1BR4 - chains A and B; structure by X-ray diffraction, 3.62 A resolution.

== Chain A ==
Name: Myosin
Organism: Gallus gallus
Notes: EC 3.6.1.32; fragment: chains a, c, e, g, motor domain, chains b, d, f, h, essential light
UniProtKB: P10587 (MYH11_CHICK); residues 3-819 here correspond to UniProt positions 2-818 (UniProt number = residue number - 1)
Chain sequence (820 residues; row label = number of the first residue in the row):
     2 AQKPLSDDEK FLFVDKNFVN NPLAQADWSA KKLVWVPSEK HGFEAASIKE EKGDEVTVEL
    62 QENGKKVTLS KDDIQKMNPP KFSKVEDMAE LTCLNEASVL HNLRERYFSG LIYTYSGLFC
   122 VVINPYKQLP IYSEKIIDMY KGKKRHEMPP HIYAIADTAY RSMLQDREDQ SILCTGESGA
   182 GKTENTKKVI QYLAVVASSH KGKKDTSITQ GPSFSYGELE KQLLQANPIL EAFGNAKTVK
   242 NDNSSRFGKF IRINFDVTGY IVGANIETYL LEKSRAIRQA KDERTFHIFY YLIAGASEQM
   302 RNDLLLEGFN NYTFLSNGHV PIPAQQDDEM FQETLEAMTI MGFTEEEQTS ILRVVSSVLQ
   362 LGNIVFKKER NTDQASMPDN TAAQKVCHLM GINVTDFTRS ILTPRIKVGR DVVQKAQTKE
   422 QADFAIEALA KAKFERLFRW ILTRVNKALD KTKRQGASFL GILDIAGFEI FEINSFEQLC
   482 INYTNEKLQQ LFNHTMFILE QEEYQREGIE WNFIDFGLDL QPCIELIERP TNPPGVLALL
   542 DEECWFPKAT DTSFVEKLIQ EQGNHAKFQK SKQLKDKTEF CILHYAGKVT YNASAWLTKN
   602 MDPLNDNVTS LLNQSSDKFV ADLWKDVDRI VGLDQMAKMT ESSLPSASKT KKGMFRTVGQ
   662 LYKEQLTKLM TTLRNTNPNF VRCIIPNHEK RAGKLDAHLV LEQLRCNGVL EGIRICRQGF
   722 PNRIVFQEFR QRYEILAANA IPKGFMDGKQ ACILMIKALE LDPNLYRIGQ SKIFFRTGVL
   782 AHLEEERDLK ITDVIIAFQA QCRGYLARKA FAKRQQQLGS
Not modelled in the structure: 201-212, 452-457, 635-655
Ion coordination: Mg2+: T184, S246 (together with ADP, beryllium trifluoride)
Ligand contacts: ADP / beryllium trifluoride: N125, P126, Y127, K128, Y133, E178, S179, G180, A181, G182, K183, T184, E185, N242, N244, S245, S246, A467, G468
From the paper describing this entry:
  - binding site for beryllium trifluoride: G468

== Chain B ==
Name: Myosin
Organism: Gallus gallus
Notes: EC 3.6.1.32; fragment: chains a, c, e, g, motor domain, chains b, d, f, h, essential light
UniProtKB: P02607 (MLES_CHICK); residue numbers follow UniProt; this construct covers 1-150
Chain sequence (150 residues; row label = number of the first residue in the row):
     1 CDFSEEQTAE FKEAFQLFDR TGDGKILYSQ CGDVMRALGQ NPTNAEVMKV LGNPKSDEMN
    61 LKTLKFEQFL PMMQTIAKNK DQGCFEDYVE GLRVFDKEGN GTVMGAEIRH VLVTLGEKMT
   121 EEEVEQLVAG HEDSNGCINY EELVRMVLSG
Not modelled in the structure: 1-2

== How chain A and chain B interact ==
Residue-residue contacts - 67 pairs, chain A then chain B:
  G143(A) with H110(B)
  R162(A) with H110(B)
  Q166(A) with K97(B); E107(B), hydrogen bond
  R168(A) with K97(B)
  V258(A) with S134(B); N135(B)
  T259(A) with R109(B)
  Y261(A) with R109(B); E125(B), hydrogen bond
  Q728(A) with E98(B)
  E729(A) with K97(B); E98(B)
  Q732(A) with D96(B), hydrogen bond (side chain-backbone); G99(B)
  R733(A) with V94(B); F95(B); E107(B), salt bridge
  I736(A) with V94(B), hydrophobic
  R788(A) with V94(B); F95(B)
  I792(A) with L115(B), hydrophobic
  V795(A) with D87(B); Y88(B); E90(B)
  I796(A) with V111(B), hydrophobic; L115(B), hydrophobic
  I797(A) with G116(B); E117(B)
  A798(A) with Y88(B), hydrogen bond (backbone-side chain)
  F799(A) with Y88(B); L112(B), hydrophobic; V144(B), hydrophobic; V147(B), hydrophobic
  Q800(A) with L112(B), hydrogen bond (side chain-backbone); L115(B), hydrogen bond (side chain-backbone); E117(B), hydrogen bond (side chain-backbone); K118(B); M119(B)
  A801(A) with T43(B)
  Q802(A) with N41(B); G83(B); Y88(B), hydrogen bond; L148(B)
  C803(A) with M119(B), hydrophobic; L127(B), hydrophobic; V147(B), hydrophobic
  R804(A) with N44(B); E117(B), hydrogen bond (side chain-backbone); K118(B), hydrogen bond (side chain-backbone); M119(B); E123(B), salt bridge
  G805(A) with R36(B); N41(B)
  Y806(A) with M146(B), hydrogen bond (side chain-backbone); V147(B); G150(B)
  L807(A) with E123(B); Q126(B)
  A808(A) with R36(B)
  R809(A) with R36(B); Q40(B); N41(B), hydrogen bond
  F812(A) with L17(B), hydrophobic; F18(B), hydrophobic; A37(B), hydrophobic
  Q816(A) with L17(B)
Other interface residues (no listed pair), chain A (34 interface residues in all): L165, D789, T793
Other interface residues (no listed pair), chain B (51 interface residues in all): D33, G39, P42, G91, L92, R93, A106, V113, T114, E132, G136, L143

== Overview ==
34 residues of chain A face 51 of chain B across their interface; the contacts include 12 hydrogen bonds and 2
salt bridges. Polar pairs include R733(A)-E107(B), R804(A)-E123(B) and Q166(A)-E107(B). Bound to chain A: ADP
/ beryllium trifluoride. The paper reports a binding site for beryllium trifluoride at G468(A).
Here chain A is Myosin and chain B is Myosin, both from Gallus gallus. Entry 1BR4 (Smooth muscle myosin motor
domain-essential light chain complex with mgadp.bef3 bound at the active site) was determined by X-ray
diffraction together with 1BR1 and 1BR2 from the same study.
